PDB entry 8RWV | electron microscopy, 6.68 A resolution (low resolution: residue-level contacts below are approximate; hydrogen-bond / salt-bridge calls are withheld) | chains A and F of the 14 polymer chains in the assembly

# Chain A
Name: Origin recognition complex subunit 1
Source organism: Homo sapiens
Reference sequence: Q13415 (ORC1_HUMAN); numbering as in UniProt (aligned over 2-861)
Sequence (961 residues; row label = number of the first residue in the row; numbers below 1 keep their minus sign (Met-99 is residue -99)):
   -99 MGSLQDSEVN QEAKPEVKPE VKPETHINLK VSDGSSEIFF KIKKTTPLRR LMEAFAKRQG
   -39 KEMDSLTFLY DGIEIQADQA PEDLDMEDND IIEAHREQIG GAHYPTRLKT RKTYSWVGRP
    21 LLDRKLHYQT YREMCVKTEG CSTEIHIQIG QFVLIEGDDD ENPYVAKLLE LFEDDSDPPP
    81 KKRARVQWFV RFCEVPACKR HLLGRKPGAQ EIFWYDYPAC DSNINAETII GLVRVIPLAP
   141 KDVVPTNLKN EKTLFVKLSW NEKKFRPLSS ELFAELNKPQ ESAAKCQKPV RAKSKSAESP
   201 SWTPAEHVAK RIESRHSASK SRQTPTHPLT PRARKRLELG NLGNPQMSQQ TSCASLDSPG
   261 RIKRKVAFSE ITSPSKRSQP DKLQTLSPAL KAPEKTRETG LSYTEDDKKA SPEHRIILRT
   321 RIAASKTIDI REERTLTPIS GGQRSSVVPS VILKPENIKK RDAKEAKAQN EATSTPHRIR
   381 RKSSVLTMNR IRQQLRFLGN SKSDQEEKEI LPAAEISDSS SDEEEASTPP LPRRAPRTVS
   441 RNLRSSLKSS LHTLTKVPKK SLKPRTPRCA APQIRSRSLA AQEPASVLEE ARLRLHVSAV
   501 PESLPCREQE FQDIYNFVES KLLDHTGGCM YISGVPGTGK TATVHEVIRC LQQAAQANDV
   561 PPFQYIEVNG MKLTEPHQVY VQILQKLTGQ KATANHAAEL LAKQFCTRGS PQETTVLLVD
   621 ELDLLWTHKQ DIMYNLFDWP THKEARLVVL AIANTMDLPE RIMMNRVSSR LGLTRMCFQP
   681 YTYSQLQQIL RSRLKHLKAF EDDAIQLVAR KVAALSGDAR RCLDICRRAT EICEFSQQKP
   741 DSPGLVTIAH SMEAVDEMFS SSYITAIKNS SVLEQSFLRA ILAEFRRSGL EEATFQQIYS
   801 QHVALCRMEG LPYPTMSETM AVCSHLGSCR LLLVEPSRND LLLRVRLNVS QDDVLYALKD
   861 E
Unresolved in the structure: -99 to 474
Curated features (UniProtKB/Swiss-Prot):
  - binding site (ATP): Val500, Gly534 to Ala542, Glu621, Asn654, Arg720
  - binding site (Mg(2+)): Asp620, Glu621
  - site: Glu94 (Histone H4K20me2 binding)
  - modified residue: Ser199 (Phosphoserine), Thr203 (Phosphothreonine), Ser252 (Phosphoserine), Ser255 (Phosphoserine), Ser273 (Phosphoserine), Ser287 (Phosphoserine), Lys326 (N6-acetyllysine), Thr337 (Phosphothreonine), Ser340 (Phosphoserine), Ser417 (Phosphoserine), Ser420 (Phosphoserine), Ser478 (Phosphoserine)
  - natural variant: Phe89 (F89S: In MGORS1), Arg105 (R105Q: In MGORS1), Glu127 (E127G: In MGORS1), Arg666 (R666W: In MGORS1), Arg720 (R720Q: In MGORS1)
  - mutagenesis: Asp620 (D620A: Abolished ATPase activity)
Reported in the primary citation:
  - conformationally variable residues (order/disorder transition): Glu660 to Thr674

# Chain F
Name: Cell division control protein 6 homolog
Source organism: Homo sapiens
Reference sequence: Q99741 (CDC6_HUMAN); numbering as in UniProt (aligned over 1-560)
Sequence (560 residues; numbered 1 to 560; the number before each row is that of its first residue):
     1 MPQTRSQAQA TISFPKRKLS RALNKAKNSS DAKLEPTNVQ TVTCSPRVKA LPLSPRKRLG
    61 DDNLCNTPHL PPCSPPKQGK KENGPPHSHT LKGRRLVFDN QLTIKSPSKR ELAKVHQNKI
   121 LSSVRKSQEI TTNSEQRCPL KKESACVRLF KQEGTCYQQA KLVLNTAVPD RLPAREREMD
   181 VIRNFLREHI CGKKAGSLYL SGAPGTGKTA CLSRILQDLK KELKGFKTIM LNCMSLRTAQ
   241 AVFPAIAQEI CQEEVSRPAG KDMMRKLEKH MTAEKGPMIV LVLDEMDQLD SKGQDVLYTL
   301 FEWPWLSNSH LVLIGIANTL DLTDRILPRL QAREKCKPQL LNFPPYTRNQ IVTILQDRLN
   361 QVSRDQVLDN AAVQFCARKV SAVSGDVRKA LDVCRRAIEI VESDVKSQTI LKPLSECKSP
   421 SEPLIPKRVG LIHISQVISE IDGNRMTLSQ EGAQDSFPLQ QKILVCSLML LIRQLKIKEV
   481 TLGKLYEAYS KVCRKQQVAA VDQSECLSLS GLLEARGILG LKRNKETRLT KVFFKIEEKE
   541 IEHALKDKAL IGNILATGLP
Unresolved in the structure: 1-150, 413-425, 559-560
Differences from the reference sequence: variant Ile441 (Val in Q99741)
Curated features (UniProtKB/Swiss-Prot):
  - motif: Gly93 to Asn100 (Cy)
  - binding site (ATP): Gly202 to Thr209
  - modified residue: Ser45 (Phosphoserine), Ser54 (Phosphoserine), Thr67 (Phosphothreonine), Ser74 (Phosphoserine), Ser106 (Phosphoserine), Ser127 (Phosphoserine), Ser419 (Phosphoserine)
  - natural variant: Thr323 (T323R: In MGORS5), Ile441 (V441I: this construct carries the variant)
  - mutagenesis: Ser54 (S54A: Does not change protein stability after CHX addition during mitosis; when associated with A-74 and A-106; S54D: Does not change protein stability after CHX addition during mitosis ...), Ser74 (S74A: Does not change protein stability after CHX addition during mitosis; when associated with A-54 and A-106; S74D: Does not change protein stability after CHX addition during mitosis ...), Gly93 to Asn100 (Disrupts the interaction with CCNF. Does not disrupt the interaction with CDH1. Increases protein stability), Ser106 (S106A: Does not change protein stability after CHX addition during mitosis; when associated with A-54 and A-74; S106D: Does not change protein stability after CHX addition during mitosis ...)
Reported in the primary citation:
  - mutagenesis - E285Q: increased binding to DNA

# How chain A and chain F interact
Residue-residue contacts (86):
  Asp513(A) with Glu399(F)
  Phe517(A) with Arg395(F); Arg396(F)
  Ser520(A) with Lys161(F); Arg395(F)
  Lys521(A) with Asn165(F)
  Asp524(A) with Leu162(F)
  Thr526(A) with Leu162(F)
  Gly527(A) with Asn165(F)
  Val535(A) with Leu512(F)
  His577(A) with Arg237(F)
  Ala594(A) with Arg237(F)
  Asn595(A) with Ser235(F); Arg237(F)
  Ala598(A) with Ser235(F)
  Ala602(A) with Asn232(F)
  Lys629(A) with Gln288(F); Asp290(F)
  Asp631(A) with Met234(F); Arg237(F)
  Tyr634(A) with Met234(F)
  Asn635(A) with Met234(F)
  Thr641(A) with Val168(F)
  Lys643(A) with Val168(F)
  Thr655(A) with Ala515(F)
  Met656(A) with Arg516(F)
  Asp657(A) with Glu514(F)
  Asn665(A) with Pro204(F); Gly205(F)
  Arg666(A) with Glu285(F); Asp287(F); Gln288(F); Asn318(F); Leu320(F)
  Ser668(A) with Lys389(F)
  Ser669(A) with Gly205(F); Asp386(F); Lys389(F)
  Arg670(A) with Gly207(F); Thr209(F); Arg388(F)
  Gly672(A) with Lys389(F); Asp392(F)
  Leu673(A) with Lys389(F); Asp392(F)
  Thr674(A) with Asp392(F); Arg396(F)
  Cys677(A) with Arg445(F)
  Gln679(A) with Arg445(F); Gln454(F); Asp455(F); Arg516(F)
  Pro680(A) with Gln454(F); Arg516(F)
  Tyr681(A) with Gln454(F)
  Thr682(A) with Gly452(F); Ala453(F); Gln454(F)
  Tyr683(A) with Gly452(F)
  Ala713(A) with Gln454(F); Pro458(F)
  Ala714(A) with Pro458(F); Leu459(F); Gln460(F)
  Leu715(A) with Pro458(F); Gln461(F)
  Ser716(A) with Pro458(F); Leu512(F)
  Ser760(A) with Ser504(F)
  Ser761(A) with Asp502(F)
  Tyr763(A) with Asp502(F); Gln503(F); Ser504(F)
  Leu833(A) with Glu526(F)
  Leu847(A) with Arg528(F)
  Asn848(A) with Thr527(F); Arg528(F)
  Val849(A) with Gln503(F); Arg528(F)
  Ser850(A) with Gly483(F); Glu487(F); Arg528(F)
  Gln851(A) with Glu487(F)
  Asp852(A) with Ser490(F)
  Asp853(A) with Gln503(F)
  Tyr856(A) with Arg494(F)
Also at the interface, not in a pair above, chain A (57 interface residues in all): Glu599, Met676, Phe759, Ser762, Arg846
Also at the interface, not in a pair above, chain F (59 interface residues in all): Thr166, Lys208, Leu236, Glu440, Ile441, Ser456, Tyr486, Glu505, Leu509, Gly517, Leu529

# Overview
57 residues of chain A face 59 of chain F across their interface. Curated annotation (UniProt) lists 13
ATP-binding residues, Mg2+-binding residues Asp620(A) and Glu621(A) and one mutagenesis site on chain A; 8
ATP-binding residues on chain F. From the paper: E285Q of chain F increases binding to DNA; conformational
variability at Glu660(A).
Chain A is Origin recognition complex subunit 1 and chain F is Cell division control protein 6 homolog, both
from Homo sapiens; the structure, Human OCCM DNA licensing intermediate, was determined by electron
microscopy.
